6KI3 - chains A and E of the 4 polymer chains in the assembly; structure by X-ray diffraction, 2.35 A resolution.

[Chain A]
Molecule: Probable AP endonuclease
Source organism: African swine fever virus (isolate Tick/South Africa/Pretoriuskop Pr4/1996)
Notes: EC 3.1.21.-
Reference sequence: P0C9C6 (APE_ASFP4); numbering as in UniProt; present here: 1-40, 42-296
Sequence (301 residues; each row starts with the number of its first residue; note: 1 number in that range is skipped by the numbering (no residue carries it; nothing is unmodelled there); numbers below 1 keep their minus sign (Gly-4 is residue -4)):
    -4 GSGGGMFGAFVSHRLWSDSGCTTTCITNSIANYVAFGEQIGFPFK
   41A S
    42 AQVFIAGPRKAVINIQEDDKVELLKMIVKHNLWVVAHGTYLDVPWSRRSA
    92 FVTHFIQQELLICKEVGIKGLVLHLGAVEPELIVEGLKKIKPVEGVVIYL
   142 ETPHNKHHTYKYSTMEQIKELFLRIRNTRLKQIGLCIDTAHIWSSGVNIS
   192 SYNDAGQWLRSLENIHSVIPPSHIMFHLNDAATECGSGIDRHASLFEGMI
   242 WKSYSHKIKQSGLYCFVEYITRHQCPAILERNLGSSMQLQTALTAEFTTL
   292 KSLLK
Disordered / not traced: -4 to -2
Construct notes: expression tag (-4 to 0)
Disulfide bonds: Cys16-Cys20
Ion coordination: Zn2+ site 1: His78, His115, Glu142 (shared with 1 residue of chain D); Zn2+ site 2: Glu142, Asp179, His218, Glu271 (shared with 1 residue of chain D); Zn2+ site 3: His182, Asp231, His233 (shared with 1 residue of chain D)
Curated features (UniProtKB/Swiss-Prot):
  - binding site (Zn(2+)): His78, His115, Glu142, His182, His218, Asp231, His233, Glu271
  - mutagenesis: Cys16 (C16A: 6-fold decrease in DNA binding and 2-fold decrease in cleavage activities; when associated with A-20), Cys20 (C20A: 6-fold decrease in DNA binding and 2-fold decrease in cleavage activities; when associated with A-16)
Reported in the primary citation:
  - Zn2+ coordination: His78, His115, Glu142, Asp179, His182, Asp231, His233, Glu271
  - binding site for the 8-nt DNA strand: Phe5, His8, Phe45, Arg50, Tyr81, His145, Glu271, Asn273
  - binding site for the 17-nt DNA strand (chain E): Ser14, Arg50, Ala52, His148, His149
  - contacts within the chain: Leu219-Arg272 (hydrogen bond), Asn220-Arg272 (hydrogen bond), Arg272-Glu287
  - conformationally variable residues: Cys16
  - mutagenesis - C16A/C20A (2-fold), Y81A (240-fold), H145A (7-fold), H148A/H149A (3.5-fold), R272A (7-fold), N273A (35-fold): decreased catalytic activity
  - mutagenesis - H8A (68-folds), H8A/S14A (12-fold), S14A (68-folds), C16A/C20A (6-fold), Y81A (1.39 +/- 0.05 uM), H145A (2.5-fold), H148A/H149A (15-fold), R272A (4.5-fold), N273A (1.49 +/- 0.06 uM): decreased binding to DNA
  - mutagenesis - H8A, H8A/S14A, S14A: decreased catalytic activity on DNA-3

[Chain E]
Molecule: 17-nt DNA strand
Sequence (17 nucleotides; each row starts with the number of its first residue):
     1 CCTCGTCGGGGACGCTG

[Chain A / chain E interface]
Pairs across the interface - 21 pairs, chain A then chain E:
  Ser14(A) - DC2(E)  hydrogen bond to the phosphate
  Arg50(A) - DG8(E)  sugar contact
  Lys51(A) - DG8(E)  phosphate contact
  Lys51(A) - DG9(E)  phosphate contact
  Ala52(A) - DG9(E)  hydrogen bond to the phosphate
  Tyr81(A) - DG10(E)  base contact
  Leu82(A) - DG9(E)  phosphate contact
  Leu82(A) - DG10(E)  base contact
  Val84(A) - DG10(E)  phosphate contact
  Val84(A) - DG11(E)  phosphate contact
  Ser87(A) - DG11(E)  phosphate contact
  Phe92(A) - DG9(E)  base contact
  Ala118(A) - DA12(E)  phosphate contact
  Asn146(A) - DA12(E)  phosphate contact
  Asn146(A) - DC13(E)  phosphate contact
  Lys147(A) - DC13(E)  hydrogen bond to the phosphate
  His148(A) - DC13(E)  hydrogen bond to the phosphate
  His148(A) - DG14(E)  salt bridge to the phosphate
  His149(A) - DA12(E)  phosphate contact
  His149(A) - DC13(E)  salt bridge to the phosphate
  Gly229(A) - DC13(E)  sugar contact
Also at the interface, not in a pair above, chain A (18 interface residues in all): Gly15, His145, Ile230

[In short]
The interface between chain A and chain E involves 18 residues on one side and 8 on the other, with 4 hydrogen
bonds and 2 salt bridges. Polar pairs include Ser14(A)-DC2(E), Ala52(A)-DG9(E) and Lys147(A)-DC13(E). The
paper reports a binding site for the 8-nt DNA strand at Phe5(A), His8(A) and Phe45(A) among others; H8A,
H8A/S14A and S14A of chain A, among others, reduce binding to DNA; 9 substitutions were tested in all.
Chain A is Probable AP endonuclease (African swine fever virus (isolate Tick/South Africa/Pretoriuskop
Pr4/1996)) and chain E is a 17-nt DNA strand; the structure, The crystal structure of AsfvAP:dF commplex, was
determined by X-ray diffraction together with 6KHY from the same study.
